4FIQ - chains D and E of the 6 polymer chains in the assembly; structure by X-ray diffraction, 2.70 A resolution.

[Chain D (and E)]
Name: Pyridoxal biosynthesis lyase pdxS
From: Pyrococcus horikoshii
Notes: EC 4.-.-.-; chain E of this document is another copy of the same molecule, construct and numbering; everything in this record applies to it too
UniProt: O59080 (PDXS_PYRHO); residues 1-335 here = UniProt positions 1-335
Amino-acid sequence (335 residues; row label = number of the first residue in the row):
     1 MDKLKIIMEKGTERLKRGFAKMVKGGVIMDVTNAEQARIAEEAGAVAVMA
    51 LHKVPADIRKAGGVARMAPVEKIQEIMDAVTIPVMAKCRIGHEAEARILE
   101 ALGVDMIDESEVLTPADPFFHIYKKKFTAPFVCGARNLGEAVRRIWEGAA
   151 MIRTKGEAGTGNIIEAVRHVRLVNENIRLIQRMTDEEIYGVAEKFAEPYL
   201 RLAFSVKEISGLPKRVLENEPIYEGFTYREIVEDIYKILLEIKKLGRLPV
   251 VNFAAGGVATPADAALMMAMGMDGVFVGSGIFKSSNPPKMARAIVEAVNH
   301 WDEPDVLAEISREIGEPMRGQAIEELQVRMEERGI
Unresolved in the structure: 1, 323-335
UniProt features mapped onto this chain:
  - active site: Lys87 (Schiff-base intermediate with D-ribose 5-phosphate)
  - binding site (D-ribose 5-phosphate): Asp30, Gly159, Gly257, Gly278, Ser279
  - binding site (D-glyceraldehyde 3-phosphate): Arg171

[Interface between chain D and chain E]
Pairs across the interface (69):
  Asn137(D) with Ile209(E)
  Thr160(D) with Val64(E)
  Gly161(D) with Arg66(E), hydrogen bond (backbone-side chain)
  Asn162(D) with Thr114(E)
  Ile163(D) with Arg89(E); Ala116(E), hydrophobic
  Ile164(D) with Pro115(E); Ala116(E); Asp117(E); Pro118(E)
  Val167(D) with Ala116(E); Asp117(E); Pro118(E)
  Arg168(D) with Pro118(E); Phe119(E)
  Arg171(D) with Asp117(E), salt bridge; Phe120(E); Leu202(E)
  Leu172(D) with Val206(E); Ile209(E), hydrophobic
  Glu175(D) with Leu202(E); Val206(E)
  Asn176(D) with Val206(E); Ile209(E); Ser210(E), hydrogen bond
  Leu179(D) with Lys207(E); Ser210(E); Leu212(E), hydrophobic; Glu220(E)
  Arg182(D) with Glu220(E), salt bridge; Pro221(E)
  Met183(D) with Leu212(E), hydrophobic
  Val191(D) with Ser210(E)
  Lys194(D) with Ile209(E); Ser210(E)
  Phe195(D) with Ile209(E)
  Ala259(D) with Arg66(E)
  Thr260(D) with Arg66(E)
  Ala262(D) with His92(E); Ala94(E); Ile98(E), hydrophobic
  Asp263(D) with Arg89(E), salt bridge; His92(E), salt bridge
  Leu266(D) with His92(E); Glu93(E); Ala94(E)
  Pro304(D) with Ala101(E)
  Asp305(D) with Ala101(E)
  Leu307(D) with Ile98(E), hydrophobic
  Ala308(D) with Leu102(E), hydrophobic
  Ser311(D) with Val70(E); Glu71(E); Ile98(E)
  Arg312(D) with Val70(E); Glu71(E); Gln74(E)
  Glu313(D) with Glu71(E), hydrogen bond (backbone-side chain)
  Pro317(D) with Arg66(E)
  Met318(D) with Arg66(E), hydrogen bond (backbone-side chain)
  Arg319(D) with Gly63(E); Val64(E), hydrogen bond (backbone-backbone)
  Gly320(D) with Gly62(E); Gly63(E); Val64(E)
  Gln321(D) with Gly62(E); Val64(E)
  Ala322(D) with Arg59(E); Gly62(E), hydrogen bond (backbone-backbone); Gly63(E)
Interface residues without a listed pair, chain D (41 interface residues in all): Arg178, Gly190, Ala265, Met270, Ile314
Interface residues without a listed pair, chain E (37 interface residues in all): Gly91, Glu95, Arg97, Ala203, Ser205, Glu208, Gly211

[Summary]
Chain D and chain E form an interface of 41 and 37 residues respectively, with 6 hydrogen bonds and 4 salt
bridges. Polar contacts include Arg171(D)-Asp117(E), Arg182(D)-Glu220(E) and Asp263(D)-Arg89(E).
Both chains are Pyridoxal biosynthesis lyase pdxS (Pyrococcus horikoshii). Entry 4FIQ (Crystal structure of
pyridoxal biosynthesis lyase PdxS from Pyrococcus horikoshii) was determined by X-ray diffraction (same
publication as 4FIR).
